PDB entry 7UIG | electron microscopy, 4.30 A resolution (low resolution: residue-level contacts below are approximate; hydrogen-bond / salt-bridge calls are withheld) | chains d and i of the 17 polymer chains in the assembly

[Chain d]
Protein: Mediator of RNA polymerase II transcription subunit 4
Organism: Saccharomyces cerevisiae
Reference sequence: Q12343 (MED4_YEAST); numbering as in UniProt (aligned over 1-284)
Amino-acid sequence (284 residues; each row starts with the number of its first residue):
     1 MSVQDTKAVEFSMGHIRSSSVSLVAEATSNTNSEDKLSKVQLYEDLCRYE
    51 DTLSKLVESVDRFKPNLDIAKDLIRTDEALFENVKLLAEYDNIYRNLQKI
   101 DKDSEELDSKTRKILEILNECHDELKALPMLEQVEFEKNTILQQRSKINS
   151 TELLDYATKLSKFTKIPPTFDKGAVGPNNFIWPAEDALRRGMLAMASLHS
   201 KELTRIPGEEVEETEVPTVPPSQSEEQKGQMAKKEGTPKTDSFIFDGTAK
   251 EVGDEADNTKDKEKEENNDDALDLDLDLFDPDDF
Not modelled in the structure: 1-30, 90, 130, 204-284
Swiss-Prot annotation at these positions:
  - modified residue: Ser2 (N-acetylserine), Thr237 (Phosphothreonine), Ser242 (Phosphoserine)

[Chain i]
Protein: Mediator of RNA polymerase II transcription subunit 9
Organism: Saccharomyces cerevisiae
Reference sequence: P33308 (MED9_YEAST); residues 1-149 here = UniProt positions 1-149
Amino-acid sequence (149 residues; each row starts with the number of its first residue):
     1 MNLQNNVLNQIHQILLPTNPTLDKPNAEATKEEFSSAENRDEKDYLTNQQ
    51 PKNLSTPSTSSNGEFIPHIFYSLHQIRKDPNNLSNQLETLTGSIRHRLKL
   101 CKSLISENEDTKDLLSKSPSEWQDIIHQREQELQIKRDVLDDLYRKLQR
Not modelled in the structure: 1-63, 116-118
Swiss-Prot annotation at these positions:
  - motif (Nuclear localization signal): Arg77 to Lys99, Lys136 to Arg149

[Interface between chain d and chain i]
Residue-residue contacts (32; chain d residue first):
  Leu37(d) - Glu109(i)
  Leu37(d) - Lys112(i)
  Leu37(d) - Asp113(i)
  Val40(d) - Asp113(i)
  Val40(d) - Leu114(i)
  Val40(d) - Leu115(i)
  Leu42(d) - Leu115(i)
  Tyr43(d) - Leu115(i)
  Leu46(d) - Lys102(i)
  Leu46(d) - Ile105(i)
  Leu46(d) - Leu115(i)
  Tyr49(d) - Ile69(i)
  Tyr49(d) - Leu98(i)
  Glu50(d) - Lys102(i)
  Leu53(d) - Ile94(i)
  Leu53(d) - Leu98(i)
  Val57(d) - Arg95(i)
  Asp61(d) - Glu88(i)
  Asp77(d) - Phe70(i)
  Leu87(d) - Leu114(i)
  Asp91(d) - Leu114(i)
  Tyr94(d) - Trp122(i)
  Arg95(d) - Leu114(i)
  Leu97(d) - Ile125(i)
  Leu97(d) - Ile126(i)
  Ile100(d) - Arg129(i)
  Asp101(d) - Arg129(i)
  Asp103(d) - Arg129(i)
  Ser104(d) - Arg129(i)
  Ser104(d) - Glu132(i)
  Ser104(d) - Lys136(i)
  Asp108(d) - Lys136(i)
Other interface residues (no listed pair), chain d (27 interface residues in all): Ser33, Lys39, Gln41, Val60, Ile74, Leu107
Other interface residues (no listed pair), chain i (25 interface residues in all): Leu73, Arg77, Thr91, Asp110, Glu121, Arg137

[In short]
The interface between chain d and chain i involves 27 residues on one side and 25 on the other.
Chain d is Mediator of RNA polymerase II transcription subunit 4 and chain i is Mediator of RNA polymerase II
transcription subunit 9, both from Saccharomyces cerevisiae; the structure, Mediator-PIC Early (Mediator A),
was determined by electron microscopy together with 7UI9, 7UIC, 7UIF, 7UIK, 7UIL and 7UIO from the same study.
